Entry 8AIL (X-ray diffraction, 2.45 A resolution); this record covers chains I and K of the 6 polymer chains in the assembly.

== Chain I ==
Molecule: Uracil-DNA glycosylase
Source organism: Bacillus wiedmannii
Notes: EC 3.2.2.27
UniProt: A0A2C5A1M3 (A0A2C5A1M3_9BACI); numbering as in UniProt (aligned over 1-225)
Sequence (225 residues; each row starts with the number of its first residue):
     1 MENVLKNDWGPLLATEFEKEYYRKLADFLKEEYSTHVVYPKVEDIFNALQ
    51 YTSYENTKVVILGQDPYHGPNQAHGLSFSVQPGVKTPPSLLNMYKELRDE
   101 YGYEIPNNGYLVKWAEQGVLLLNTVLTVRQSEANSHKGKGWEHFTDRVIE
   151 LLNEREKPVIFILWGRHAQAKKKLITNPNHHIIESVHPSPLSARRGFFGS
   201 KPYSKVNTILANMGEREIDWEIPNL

== Chain K ==
Molecule: Bacillus phage VMY22 p56
Source organism: Bacillus phage VMY22
UniProt: A0A0N9SK00 (A0A0N9SK00_9CAUD); numbering as in UniProt (aligned over 1-56)
Sequence (56 residues; each row starts with the number of its first residue):
     1 MEGFKDSYTLIYVTRDEEGKMFDIKLENQTKEECEIIYGMITDEILIWNM
    51 ILEGMF
Disordered / not traced: 1-5

== Interface between chain I and chain K ==
Contacting residue pairs (7; chain I residue first):
  P190(I) - E35(K)
  L191(I) - E35(K)
  L191(I) - Y38(K)
  R194(I) - E32(K)  salt bridge
  R194(I) - I36(K)
  R195(I) - Y38(K)
  R195(I) - G39(K)  hydrogen bond (side chain-backbone)

== Summary ==
4 residues of chain I face 5 of chain K across their interface; the contacts include 1 hydrogen bond and 1
salt bridge. Polar contacts include R194(I)-E32(K) and R195(I)-G39(K).
Chain I is Uracil-DNA glycosylase (Bacillus wiedmannii) and chain K is Bacillus phage VMY22 p56 (Bacillus
phage VMY22); the structure, Bacillus phage VMY22 p56 in complex with Bacillus weidmannii Ung, was determined
by X-ray diffraction, deposited together with 8AIN.
